6WWG - chains N and I of the 6 polymer chains in the assembly; structure by electron microscopy, 2.90 A resolution.

[Chain N]
Molecule: Kinesin-like protein KIF14
Organism: Mus musculus
UniProtKB: L0N7N1 (KIF14_MOUSE); residue numbers follow UniProt; this construct covers 391-772
Sequence (390 residues; numbered 383 to 772; the number before each row is that of its first residue):
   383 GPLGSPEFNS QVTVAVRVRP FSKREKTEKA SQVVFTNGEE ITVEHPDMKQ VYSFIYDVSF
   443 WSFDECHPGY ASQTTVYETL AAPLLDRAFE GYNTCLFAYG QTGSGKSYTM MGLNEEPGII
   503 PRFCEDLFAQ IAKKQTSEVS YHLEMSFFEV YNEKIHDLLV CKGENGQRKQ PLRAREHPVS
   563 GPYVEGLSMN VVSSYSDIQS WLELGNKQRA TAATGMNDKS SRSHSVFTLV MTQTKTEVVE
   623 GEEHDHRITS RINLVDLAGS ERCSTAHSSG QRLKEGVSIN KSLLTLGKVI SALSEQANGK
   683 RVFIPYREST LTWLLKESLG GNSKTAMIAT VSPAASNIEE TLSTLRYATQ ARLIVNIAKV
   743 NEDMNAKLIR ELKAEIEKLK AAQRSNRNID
Unresolved in the structure: 383-390, 756-772
Differences from the reference sequence: expression tag (383-390)
Ligand contacts: ADP (adenosine-5'-diphosphate): R399, V400, R401, P402, S444, Q483, T484, G485, S486, G487, K488, S489, Y490, L495
UniProt features mapped onto this chain:
  - binding site (ATP): G482 to S489

[Chain I]
Molecule: Tubulin beta-2B chain
Organism: Sus scrofa
UniProtKB: A0A287AGU7 (A0A287AGU7_PIG); residue numbers follow UniProt; this construct covers 1-445
Sequence (445 residues; each row starts with the number of its first residue):
     1 MREIVHIQAG QCGNQIGAKF WEVISDEHGI DPTGSYHGDS DLQLERINVY YNEATGNKYV
    61 PRAILVDLEP GTMDSVRSGP FGQIFRPDNF VFGQSGAGNN WAKGHYTEGA ELVDSVLDVV
   121 RKESESCDCL QGFQLTHSLG GGTGSGMGTL LISKIREEYP DRIMNTFSVM PSPKVSDTVV
   181 EPYNATLSVH QLVENTDETY CIDNEALYDI CFRTLKLTTP TYGDLNHLVS ATMSGVTTCL
   241 RFPGQLNADL RKLAVNMVPF PRLHFFMPGF APLTSRGSQQ YRALTVPELT QQMFDSKNMM
   301 AACDPRHGRY LTVAAIFRGR MSMKEVDEQM LNVQNKNSSY FVEWIPNNVK TAVCDIPPRG
   361 LKMSATFIGN STAIQELFKR ISEQFTAMFR RKAFLHWYTG EGMDEMEFTE AESNMNDLVS
   421 EYQQYQDATA DEQGEFEEEE GEDEA
Unresolved in the structure: 432-445
Ligand contacts:
  - GDP (guanosine-5'-diphosphate): G10, Q11, C12, Q15, D67, G98, N99, S138, G141, G142, T143, G144, V169, D177, T178, N204, Y222, L225, N226
  - GTP (guanosine-5'-triphosphate): Q245, L246, K252
  - taxol (TA1): K19, E22, V23, D26, E27, L215, L217, D224, H227, L228, A231, S234, F270, P272, L273, T274, S275, R276, Q279, R318, P358, R359, G360, L361

[Interface between chain N and chain I]
Residue-residue contacts (22; chain N residue first):
  K536(N) - E157(I)  salt bridge
  R557(N) - D404(I)  salt bridge
  R557(N) - M406(I)
  R557(N) - E410(I)  salt bridge
  E558(N) - M406(I)
  E558(N) - E410(I)  hydrogen bond (backbone-side chain)
  E558(N) - S413(I)  hydrogen bond
  P560(N) - T409(I)
  Y565(N) - M406(I)
  R683(N) - Q423(I)
  R683(N) - Q424(I)  hydrogen bond
  R683(N) - D427(I)  salt bridge
  V684(N) - Q424(I)
  F685(N) - D417(I)
  F685(N) - E421(I)
  F685(N) - Q424(I)
  R689(N) - R262(I)
  R689(N) - S413(I)  hydrogen bond
  R689(N) - N414(I)
  R689(N) - D417(I)  salt bridge
  E690(N) - P261(I)
  E690(N) - E421(I)
Also at the interface, not in a pair above, chain N (11 interface residues in all): H559
Also at the interface, not in a pair above, chain I (17 interface residues in all): F260, E407, S420

[Overview]
Chain N and chain I form an interface of 11 and 17 residues respectively, with 4 hydrogen bonds and 5 salt
bridges. Among the polar pairs are K536(N)-E157(I), R557(N)-D404(I) and R557(N)-E410(I). Bound to chain N:
ADP. Ligands of chain I: GTP, GDP and taxol.
Here chain N is Kinesin-like protein KIF14 (Mus musculus) and chain I is Tubulin beta-2B chain (Sus scrofa).
Entry 6WWG (KIF14[391-772] dimer two-heads-bound state - ADP-AlFx in complex with a microtubule) was
determined by electron microscopy (same publication as 6WWE, 6WWF, 6WWH, 6WWI, 6WWJ, 6WWK and 13 further
entries).
